PDB entry 3NEE | X-ray diffraction, 1.55 A resolution | chains A and B

Chain A (and B):
Molecule: Transthyretin
From: Homo sapiens
Notes: chain B of this document is another copy of the same molecule, construct and numbering; everything in this record applies to it too
UniProtKB: P02766 (TTHY_HUMAN); residues 10-125 here correspond to UniProt positions 30-145 (UniProt number = residue number + 20)
Sequence (116 residues; numbered 10 to 125; the number before each row is that of its first residue):
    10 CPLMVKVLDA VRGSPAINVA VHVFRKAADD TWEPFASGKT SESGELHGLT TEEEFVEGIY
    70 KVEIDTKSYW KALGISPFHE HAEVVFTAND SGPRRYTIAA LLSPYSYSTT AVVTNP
Residues lining bound ligands: GC-1 (B72; {4-[4-hydroxy-3-(1-methylethyl)benzyl]-3,5-dimethylphenoxy}acetic acid): M13, K15, L17, E54, T106, A108, A109, L110, T119
Curated features (UniProtKB/Swiss-Prot):
  - binding site (L-thyroxine): K15, E54, S117
  - modified residue: C10 (Sulfocysteine), E42 (4-carboxyglutamate), S52 (Phosphoserine)
  - glycosylation: N98 (N-linked (GlcNAc...) asparagine)

Interface between chain A and chain B:
Contacting residue pairs - 40 pairs, chain A then chain B:
  I68(A) with E89(B)
  F87(A) with F95(B), hydrophobic; Y105(B), hydrophobic; I107(B), hydrophobic; A120(B), hydrophobic
  H88(A) with V93(B); V94(B); T118(B)
  E89(A) with V94(B), hydrogen bond (backbone-backbone); T96(B), hydrogen bond
  H90(A) with V94(B)
  E92(A) with E92(B); Y116(B), hydrogen bond (backbone-side chain)
  V94(A) with H88(B); E89(B), hydrogen bond (backbone-backbone); H90(B); E92(B)
  F95(A) with F87(B), hydrophobic
  T96(A) with E89(B), hydrogen bond
  Y105(A) with F87(B), hydrophobic
  I107(A) with F87(B), hydrophobic
  Y114(A) with T119(B), hydrogen bond (backbone-side chain); A120(B), hydrogen bond (backbone-backbone); V122(B), hydrophobic
  S115(A) with T118(B), hydrogen bond (side chain-backbone); T119(B), hydrogen bond
  Y116(A) with E92(B), hydrogen bond (side chain-backbone); Y116(B), hydrogen bond; S117(B); T118(B), hydrogen bond (backbone-backbone)
  S117(A) with Y116(B); S117(B), hydrogen bond
  T118(A) with H88(B); S115(B), hydrogen bond (backbone-side chain); Y116(B), hydrogen bond (backbone-backbone)
  T119(A) with Y114(B), hydrogen bond (side chain-backbone); S115(B), hydrogen bond
  A120(A) with F87(B), hydrophobic; Y114(B), hydrogen bond (backbone-backbone)
  V122(A) with Y114(B), hydrophobic
Other interface residues (no listed pair), chain A (21 interface residues in all): K76, V93
Other interface residues (no listed pair), chain B (22 interface residues in all): I68, K70, K76

Overview:
21 residues of chain A and 22 residues of chain B are in contact, with 18 hydrogen bonds. Polar pairs include
E89(A)-T96(B), E92(A)-Y116(B) and Y114(A)-T119(B). Bound to chain A: GC-1. UniProt lists 3 L-thyroxine-binding
residues on chain A.
Both chains are Transthyretin (Homo sapiens). Entry 3NEE (Wild type human transthyretin (TTR) complexed with
GC-1 (TTRwt:GC-1)) was determined by X-ray diffraction (same publication as 3NEO, 3NES and 3NEX).
